6X26 - chains A and Q of the 9 polymer chains in the assembly; structure by electron microscopy, 4.10 A resolution (low resolution: residue-level contacts below are approximate; hydrogen-bond / salt-bridge calls are withheld).

Chain A:
Protein: Transcription-repair-coupling factor
Organism: Escherichia coli
Notes: EC 3.6.4.-
UniProtKB: A0A024L3Y3 (A0A024L3Y3_ECOLX); residue numbers follow UniProt; this construct covers 1-1148
Amino-acid sequence (1148 residues; each row starts with the number of its first residue):
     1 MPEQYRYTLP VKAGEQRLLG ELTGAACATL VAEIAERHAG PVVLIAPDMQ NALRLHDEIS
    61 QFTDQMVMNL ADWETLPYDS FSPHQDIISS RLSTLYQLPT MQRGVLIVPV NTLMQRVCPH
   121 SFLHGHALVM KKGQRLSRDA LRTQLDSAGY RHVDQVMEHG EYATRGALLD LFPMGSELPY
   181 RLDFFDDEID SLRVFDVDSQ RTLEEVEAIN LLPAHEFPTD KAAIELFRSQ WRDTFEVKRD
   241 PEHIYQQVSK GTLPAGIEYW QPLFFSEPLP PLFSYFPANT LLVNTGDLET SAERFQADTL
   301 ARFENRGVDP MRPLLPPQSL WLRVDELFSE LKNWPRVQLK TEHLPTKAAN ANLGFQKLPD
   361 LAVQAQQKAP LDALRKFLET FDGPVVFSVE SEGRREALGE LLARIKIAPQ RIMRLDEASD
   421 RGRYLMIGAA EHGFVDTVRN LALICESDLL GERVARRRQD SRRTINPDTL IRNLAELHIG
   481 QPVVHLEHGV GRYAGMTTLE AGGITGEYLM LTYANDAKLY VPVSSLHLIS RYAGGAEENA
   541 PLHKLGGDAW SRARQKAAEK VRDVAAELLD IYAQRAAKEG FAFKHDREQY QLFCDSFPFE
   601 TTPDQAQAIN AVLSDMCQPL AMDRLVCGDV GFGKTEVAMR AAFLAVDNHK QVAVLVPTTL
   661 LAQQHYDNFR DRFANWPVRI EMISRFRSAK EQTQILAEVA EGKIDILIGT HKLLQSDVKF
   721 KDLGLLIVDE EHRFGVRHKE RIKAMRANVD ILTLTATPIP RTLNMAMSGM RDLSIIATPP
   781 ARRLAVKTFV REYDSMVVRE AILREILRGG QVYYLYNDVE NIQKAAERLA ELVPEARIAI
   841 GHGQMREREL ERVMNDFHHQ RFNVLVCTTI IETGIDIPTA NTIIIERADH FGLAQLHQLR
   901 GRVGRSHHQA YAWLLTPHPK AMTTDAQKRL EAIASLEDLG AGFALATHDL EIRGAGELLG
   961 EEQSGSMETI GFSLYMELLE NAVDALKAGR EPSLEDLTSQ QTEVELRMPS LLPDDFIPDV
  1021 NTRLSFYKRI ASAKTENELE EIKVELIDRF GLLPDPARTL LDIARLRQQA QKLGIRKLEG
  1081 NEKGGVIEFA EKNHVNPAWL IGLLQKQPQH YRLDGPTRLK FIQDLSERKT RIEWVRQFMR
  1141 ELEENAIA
Not modelled in the structure: 1-5, 1148
From the paper describing this entry:
  - conformationally variable residues (order/disorder transition): Val561 to Glu567

Chain Q:
Molecule: 64-nt DNA strand
Sequence (64 nucleotides; row label = number of the first residue in the row):
   201 CCCAACGGCA CCGCTGCAAG GAATAGGATA CTTGCGGGCT AGGCTCTTAT GGCGGCGAAT
   261 ACCC
Not modelled in the structure: 201-209, 242-247

Chain A / chain Q interface:
Pairs across the interface (17; chain A residue first):
  Lys690(A) with DG213(Q); DC214(Q)
  His732(A) with DA223(Q)
  Arg733(A) with DA222(Q); DA223(Q)
  Phe734(A) with DA223(Q)
  Arg737(A) with DG221(Q); DA222(Q)
  His738(A) with DG221(Q); DA222(Q)
  Arg846(A) with DG216(Q)
  His890(A) with DA225(Q)
  Gly892(A) with DT224(Q)
  Gln895(A) with DA223(Q); DT224(Q)
  Arg953(A) with DT224(Q)
  Glu961(A) with DA222(Q)
Other interface residues (no listed pair), chain A (15 interface residues in all): Ser688, Gly735, Phe891

Summary:
Chain A and chain Q form an interface of 15 and 8 residues respectively. From the paper: conformational
variability at Val561(A).
Here chain A is Transcription-repair-coupling factor (Escherichia coli) and chain Q is a 64-nt DNA strand.
Entry 6X26 (Mfd-bound E.coli RNA polymerase elongation complex - L1 state) was determined by electron
microscopy together with 6X2F, 6X2N, 6X43, 6X4W, 6X4Y and 6X50 from the same study.
